6V7B - chains 2 and A of the 48 polymer chains in the assembly; structure by electron microscopy, 3.40 A resolution.

[Chain 2]
Molecule: A-DNA
Organism: Pyrobaculum filamentous virus 1
Sequence (323 nucleotides; row label = number of the first residue in the row):
   210 TATATATATA TATATATATA TATATATATA TATATATATA TATATATATA TATATATATA
   270 TATATATATA TATATATATA TATATATATA TATATATATA TATATATATA TATATATATA
   330 TATATATATA TATATATATA TATATATATA TATATATATA TATATATATA TATATATATA
   390 TATATATATA TATATATATA TATATATATA TATATATATA TATATATATA TATATATATA
   450 TATATATATA TATATATATA TATATATATA TATATATATA TATATATATA TATATATATA
   510 TATATATATA TATATATATA TAT

[Chain A]
Name: Structural protein VP1
Organism: Pyrobaculum filamentous virus 1
UniProt: A0A140F3K6 (A0A140F3K6_9VIRU); numbering as in UniProt (aligned over 1-129)
Sequence (129 residues; each row starts with the number of its first residue):
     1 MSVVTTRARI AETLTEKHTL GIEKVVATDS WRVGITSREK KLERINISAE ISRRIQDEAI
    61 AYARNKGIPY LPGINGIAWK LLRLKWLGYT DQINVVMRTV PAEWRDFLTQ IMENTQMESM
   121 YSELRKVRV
Disordered / not traced: 1-9, 129
Construct notes: conflict Glu43 (Gly in A0A140F3K6), Arg54 (Lys in A0A140F3K6), Thr115 (Ile in A0A140F3K6)

[How chain 2 and chain A interact]
Contacting residue pairs - 34 pairs, chain 2 then chain A:
  DA361(2) - Gly73(A)  sugar contact
  DA361(2) - Gly76(A)  base contact
  DA361(2) - Ile77(A)  phosphate contact
  DT362(2) - Gly76(A)  sugar contact
  DT362(2) - Trp79(A)  base contact
  DT362(2) - Lys80(A)  salt bridge to the phosphate
  DA363(2) - Ser48(A)  hydrogen bond to the base
  DA363(2) - Trp79(A)  sugar contact
  DA363(2) - Arg83(A)  salt bridge to the phosphate
  DT364(2) - Arg44(A)  phosphate contact
  DT364(2) - Ile45(A)  base contact
  DT364(2) - Ser48(A)  sugar contact
  DA365(2) - Lys41(A)  sugar contact
  DA365(2) - Leu42(A)  sugar contact
  DA365(2) - Arg44(A)  salt bridge to the phosphate
  DA365(2) - Ile45(A)  sugar contact
  DT366(2) - Trp31(A)  hydrogen bond to the base
  DT366(2) - Gly34(A)  phosphate contact
  DT366(2) - Ile35(A)  sugar contact
  DT366(2) - Arg38(A)  phosphate contact
  DT366(2) - Lys41(A)  salt bridge to the phosphate
  DA367(2) - Val25(A)  phosphate contact
  DA367(2) - Ser30(A)  sugar contact
  DA367(2) - Trp31(A)  sugar contact
  DA367(2) - Gly34(A)  phosphate contact
  DA367(2) - Arg38(A)  salt bridge to the phosphate
  DT368(2) - His18(A)  hydrogen bond to the base
  DT368(2) - Gly21(A)  phosphate contact
  DT368(2) - Lys24(A)  salt bridge to the phosphate
  DT368(2) - Val25(A)  sugar contact
  DA369(2) - Lys17(A)  sugar contact
  DA369(2) - His18(A)  sugar contact
  DT370(2) - Leu14(A)  phosphate contact
  DT370(2) - Lys17(A)  salt bridge to the phosphate
Also at the interface, not in a pair above, chain A (26 interface residues in all): Ile22, Asn75, Glu123, Lys126

[In short]
10 residues of chain 2 face 26 of chain A across their interface; the contacts include 3 hydrogen bonds and 7
salt bridges. Polar contacts include DA363(2)-Ser48(A), DT366(2)-Trp31(A) and DT368(2)-His18(A).
Chain 2 is A-DNA and chain A is Structural protein VP1, both from Pyrobaculum filamentous virus 1; the
structure, Cryo-EM reconstruction of Pyrobaculum filamentous virus 2 (PFV2), was determined by electron
microscopy.
